PDB entry 9F0H | electron microscopy, 1.80 A resolution | chains E and Z of the 11 polymer chains in the assembly

# Chain E
Molecule: Carboxysome shell protein CsoS1C
Source organism: Halothiobacillus neapolitanus
Reference sequence: P45688 (CSOSC_HALNC); residues 1-98 here = UniProt positions 1-98
Chain sequence (98 residues; row label = number of the first residue in the row):
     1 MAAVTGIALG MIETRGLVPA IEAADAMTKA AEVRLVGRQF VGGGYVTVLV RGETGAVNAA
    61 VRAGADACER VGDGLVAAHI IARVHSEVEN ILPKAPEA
Unresolved in the structure: 1-5, 98

# Chain Z
Molecule: Carboxysome assembly protein CsoS2B
Source organism: Halothiobacillus neapolitanus
Reference sequence: O85041 (CSOS2_HALNC); numbering as in UniProt (aligned over 592-869)
Chain sequence (279 residues; row label = number of the first residue in the row):
   591 MPFCTSTPEP EAQSTEQSLT CEGQIISGTS VDASDLVTGN EIGEQQLISG DAYVGAQQTG
   651 CLPTSPRFNQ TGNVQSMGFK NTNQPEQNFA PGEVMPTDFS IQTPARSAQN RITGNDIAPS
   711 GRITGPGMLA TGLITGTPEF RHAARELVGS PQPMAMAMAN RNKAAQAPVV QPEVVATQEK
   771 PELVCAPRSD QMDRVSGEGK ERCHITGDDW SVNKHITGTA GQWASGRNPS MRGNARVVET
   831 SAFANRNVPK PEKPGSKITG SSGNDTQGSL ITYSGGARG
Unresolved in the structure: 591-772, 825-828
Sequence notes: initiating methionine (591)
Disulfide bonds: C775-C793

# Interface between chain E and chain Z
Pairs across the interface (27; chain E residue first):
  R15(E) - A832(Z)  hydrogen bond (side chain-backbone)
  R15(E) - R836(Z)
  G43(E) - S831(Z)
  G43(E) - A832(Z)  hydrogen bond (backbone-backbone)
  G44(E) - A832(Z)
  Y45(E) - A832(Z)
  Y45(E) - N835(Z)  hydrogen bond
  N58(E) - Y863(Z)  hydrogen bond
  V61(E) - I861(Z)  hydrophobic
  R62(E) - G853(Z)  hydrogen bond (side chain-backbone)
  R62(E) - I861(Z)
  R62(E) - G869(Z)  hydrogen bond (side chain-backbone)
  A65(E) - S859(Z)  hydrogen bond (backbone-side chain)
  A65(E) - I861(Z)  hydrophobic
  D66(E) - S859(Z)
  E69(E) - S859(Z)  hydrogen bond
  D73(E) - F833(Z)
  A78(E) - L860(Z)
  A78(E) - I861(Z)
  A78(E) - T862(Z)  hydrogen bond (backbone-backbone)
  H79(E) - T862(Z)  hydrogen bond
  H79(E) - Y863(Z)
  I80(E) - I861(Z)  hydrophobic
  I80(E) - T862(Z)  hydrogen bond (backbone-backbone)
  I80(E) - Y863(Z)
  I80(E) - S864(Z)
  I81(E) - S864(Z)
Also at the interface, not in a pair above, chain E (16 interface residues in all): A82
Also at the interface, not in a pair above, chain Z (14 interface residues in all): G858

# Summary
The interface between chain E and chain Z involves 16 residues on one side and 14 on the other; the contacts
include 11 hydrogen bonds. Polar contacts include R15(E)-A832(Z), Y45(E)-N835(Z) and N58(E)-Y863(Z).
Chain E is Carboxysome shell protein CsoS1C and chain Z is Carboxysome assembly protein CsoS2B, both from
Halothiobacillus neapolitanus; the structure, cryo-EM structure of carboxysomal mini-shell icosahedral
assembly from co-expression of CsoS1C, CsoS4A, and CsoS2-C (T = ..., was determined by electron microscopy
(same publication as 8YVE, 8YVF and 8YVI).
